Entry 4DL4 (X-ray diffraction, 2.00 A resolution); this record covers chains A and T of the 3 polymer chains in the assembly.

[Chain A]
Protein: DNA polymerase eta
Source organism: Homo sapiens
Notes: EC 2.7.7.7
Reference sequence: Q9Y253 (POLH_HUMAN); residue numbers follow UniProt; this construct covers 1-432
Chain sequence (435 residues; numbered -2 to 432; the number before each row is that of its first residue; numbers below 1 keep their minus sign (Gly-2 is residue -2)):
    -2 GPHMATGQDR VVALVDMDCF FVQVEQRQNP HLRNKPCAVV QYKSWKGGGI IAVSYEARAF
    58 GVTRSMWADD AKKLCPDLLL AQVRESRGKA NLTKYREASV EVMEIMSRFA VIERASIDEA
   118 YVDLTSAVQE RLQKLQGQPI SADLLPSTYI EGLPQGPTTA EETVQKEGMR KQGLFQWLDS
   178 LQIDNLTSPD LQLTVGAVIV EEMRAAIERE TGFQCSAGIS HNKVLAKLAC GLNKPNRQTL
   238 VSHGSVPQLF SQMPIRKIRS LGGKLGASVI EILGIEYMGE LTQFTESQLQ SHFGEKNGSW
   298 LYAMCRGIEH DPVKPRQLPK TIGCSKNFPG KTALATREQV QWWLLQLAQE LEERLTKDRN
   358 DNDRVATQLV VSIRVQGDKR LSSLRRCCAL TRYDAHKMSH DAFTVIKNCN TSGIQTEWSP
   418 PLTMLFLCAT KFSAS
Disordered / not traced: -2 to 0, 155-157
Construct notes: expression tag (-2 to 0)
Ion coordination: Mg2+ site 1: Asp13, Asp115, Glu116 (together with 0KX) (shared with 1 residue of chain P); Mg2+ site 2: Asp13, Met14, Asp115 (together with 0KX)
Small-molecule neighbours: 0KX (2'-deoxy-5'-O-[(R)-hydroxy{[(R)-hydroxy(phosphonooxy)phosphoryl]amino}phosphoryl]cytidine): Asp13, Met14, Asp15, Cys16, Phe17, Phe18, Ile48, Ala49, Tyr52, Arg55, Arg61, Ile114, Asp115, Glu116, Lys231
Swiss-Prot annotation at these positions:
  - binding site (Mg(2+)): Asp13, Met14, Asp115, Glu116
  - binding site (Mn(2+)): Asp13, Met14, Asp115, Glu116
  - binding site (a 2'-deoxyribonucleoside 5'-triphosphate): Arg61
From the paper describing this entry:
  - Mg2+ coordination: Asp13, Asp115, Glu116
  - catalytic residues: Asp13, Asp115, Glu116
  - binding site for the 10-nt DNA strand (chain T): Gln38
  - binding site for 0KX: Arg61
  - conformationally variable residues (loop rearrangement): Arg61 to Met63
  - mutagenesis - W297A: decreased catalytic activity

[Chain T]
Molecule: 10-nt DNA strand
Sequence (10 nucleotides; row label = number of the first residue in the row):
     3 GGCTCACACT
Ion coordination: Cisplatin Pt: DG3, DG4
Small-molecule neighbours: Cisplatin (CPT): DG3, DG4, DC5

[How chain A and chain T interact]
Contacting residue pairs (33):
  Gln38(A) - DG4(T)  hydrogen bond to the sugar
  Tyr39(A) - DG4(T)  phosphate contact
  Tyr39(A) - DC5(T)  hydrogen bond to the phosphate
  Gly46(A) - DG3(T)  base contact
  Ile47(A) - DG3(T)  hydrogen bond to the base
  Ile48(A) - DG4(T)  base contact
  Arg61(A) - DG3(T)  hydrogen bond to the base
  Arg61(A) - DG4(T)  hydrogen bond to the base
  Ser62(A) - DG3(T)  hydrogen bond to the base
  Met63(A) - DG3(T)  hydrogen bond to the base
  Trp64(A) - DG3(T)  sugar contact
  Lys86(A) - DT6(T)  salt bridge to the phosphate
  Arg93(A) - DT6(T)  salt bridge to the phosphate
  Arg93(A) - DC7(T)  salt bridge to the phosphate
  Lys311(A) - DC9(T)  phosphate contact
  Arg313(A) - DA8(T)  sugar contact
  Pro316(A) - DA8(T)  phosphate contact
  Lys317(A) - DA8(T)  hydrogen bond to the phosphate
  Lys317(A) - DC9(T)  salt bridge to the phosphate
  Thr318(A) - DC7(T)  sugar contact
  Thr318(A) - DA8(T)  hydrogen bond to the phosphate
  Ile319(A) - DC7(T)  phosphate contact
  Gly320(A) - DT6(T)  phosphate contact
  Gly320(A) - DC7(T)  hydrogen bond to the phosphate
  Cys321(A) - DT6(T)  phosphate contact
  Ser322(A) - DC5(T)  phosphate contact
  Ser322(A) - DT6(T)  hydrogen bond to the phosphate
  Lys323(A) - DC5(T)  phosphate contact
  Asn324(A) - DG4(T)  hydrogen bond to the phosphate
  Asn324(A) - DC5(T)  hydrogen bond to the phosphate
  Pro326(A) - DG4(T)  phosphate contact
  Arg351(A) - DT6(T)  salt bridge to the phosphate
  Arg351(A) - DC7(T)  salt bridge to the phosphate
Interface residues without a listed pair, chain A (29 interface residues in all): Ala87, Leu89, Lys293, Leu315, Glu347
Interface residues without a listed pair, chain T (9 interface residues in all): DA10, DC11

[Overview]
29 residues of chain A and 9 residues of chain T are in contact, with 13 hydrogen bonds and 6 salt bridges.
Polar contacts include Ile47(A)-DG3(T), Arg61(A)-DG3(T) and Arg61(A)-DG4(T). Chain A binds compound 0KX. Bound
to chain T: Cisplatin. From the paper: catalytic residues Asp13(A), Asp115(A) and Glu116(A); W297A of chain A
reduces catalytic activity.
Here chain A is DNA polymerase eta (Homo sapiens) and chain T is a 10-nt DNA strand. Entry 4DL4 (Human DNA
polymerase eta inserting dCMPNPP opposite the 3'G of cisplatin crosslinked Gs (Pt-GG1)) was determined by
X-ray diffraction (same publication as 4DL2, 4DL3, 4DL5, 4DL6 and 4DL7).
